Entry 6CUG (X-ray diffraction, 2.40 A resolution); this record covers chains A and D of the 4 polymer chains in the assembly.

Chain A:
Molecule: T-cell surface glycoprotein CD1b
From: Homo sapiens
UniProtKB: P29016 (CD1B_HUMAN); residues 2-278 here correspond to UniProt positions 20-296 (UniProt number = residue number + 18)
Sequence (300 residues; each row starts with the number of its first residue):
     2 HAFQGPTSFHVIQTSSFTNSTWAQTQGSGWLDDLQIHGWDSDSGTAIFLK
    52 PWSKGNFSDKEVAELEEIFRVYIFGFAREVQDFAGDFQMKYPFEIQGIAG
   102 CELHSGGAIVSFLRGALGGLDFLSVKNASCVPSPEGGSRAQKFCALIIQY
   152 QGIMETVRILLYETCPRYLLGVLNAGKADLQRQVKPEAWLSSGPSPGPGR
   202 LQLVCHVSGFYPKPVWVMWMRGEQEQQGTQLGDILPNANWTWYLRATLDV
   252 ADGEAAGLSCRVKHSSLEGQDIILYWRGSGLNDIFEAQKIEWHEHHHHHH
Unresolved in the structure: 2, 279-301
Construct notes: expression tag (279-301)
Disulfide bonds: Cys-102/Cys-166, Cys-131/Cys-145, Cys-206/Cys-261
Covalent attachments: N-acetylglucosamine (NAG) linked to Asn-20
Ligand contacts: tetracosyl octadecanoate (CUY): Val-12, Ile-13, Gln-14, Gly-28, Ser-29, Gly-30, His-38, Gly-39, Trp-40, Ala-47, Phe-49, Lys-55, Phe-58, Val-63, Leu-66, Phe-70, Tyr-73, Ile-74, Phe-77, Glu-80, Val-81, Phe-84, Ala-85, Phe-88, Met-90, Ile-96, Gly-98, Ile-99, Ala-100, Leu-114, Gly-116, Ala-117, Leu-118, Phe-123, Leu-124, Phe-144, Leu-147, Ile-148, Tyr-169
UniProt features mapped onto this chain:
  - glycosylation (N-linked (GlcNAc...) asparagine): Asn-20, Asn-57, Asn-128, Asn-240

Chain D:
Molecule: T-cell receptor alpha variable TRAV9-2 - BC8B TCR
From: Homo sapiens
Sequence (207 residues; numbered 1 to 207; the number before each row is that of its first residue):
     1 GNSVTQMEGPVTLSEEAFLTINCTYTATGYPSLFWYVQYPGEGLQLLLKA
    51 TKADDKGSNKGFEATYRKETTSFHLEKGSVQVSDSAVYFCALTPSGGYQK
   101 VTFGTGTKLQVIPNIQNPDPAVYQLRDSKSSDKSVCLFTDFDSQTNVSQS
   151 KDSDVYITDKCVLDMRSMDFKSNSAVAWSNKSDFACANAFNNSIIPEDTF
   201 FPSPESS
Unresolved in the structure: 182, 188-207
Disulfide bonds: Cys-23/Cys-90, Cys-136/Cys-186

Interface between chain A and chain D:
Pairs across the interface (10; chain A residue first):
  Val-72(A) with Tyr-98(D), hydrophobic; Gln-99(D)
  Phe-75(A) with Tyr-98(D), hydrophobic
  Gly-76(A) with Tyr-98(D)
  Arg-79(A) with Tyr-98(D), hydrogen bond
  Glu-80(A) with Tyr-98(D), hydrogen bond
  Gln-150(A) with Lys-52(D)
  Gln-152(A) with Tyr-30(D)
  Gly-153(A) with Tyr-30(D)
  Glu-156(A) with Tyr-30(D)
Other interface residues (no listed pair), chain D (5 interface residues in all): Ser-95

Overview:
9 residues of chain A face 5 of chain D across their interface; the contacts include 2 hydrogen bonds. Among
the polar pairs are Arg-79(A)/Tyr-98(D) and Glu-80(A)/Tyr-98(D). Ligands of chain A: tetracosyl octadecanoate.
N-acetylglucosamine is covalently linked to Asn-20(A).
Here chain A is T-cell surface glycoprotein CD1b and chain D is T-cell receptor alpha variable TRAV9-2 - BC8B
TCR, both from Homo sapiens. Entry 6CUG (Crystal structure of BC8B TCR-CD1b-PC complex) was determined by
X-ray diffraction (same publication as 6CUH and 6D64).
